Entry 8QXL (electron microscopy, 2.82 A resolution); this record covers chains C and D of the 4 polymer chains in the assembly.

[Chain C (and D)]
Protein: Deoxynucleoside triphosphate triphosphohydrolase SAMHD1
Organism: Homo sapiens
Notes: chain D of this document is another copy of the same molecule, construct and numbering; everything in this record applies to it too
UniProtKB: Q9Y3Z3 (SAMH1_HUMAN); numbering as in UniProt (aligned over 1-626)
Sequence (626 residues; numbered 1 to 626; the number before each row is that of its first residue):
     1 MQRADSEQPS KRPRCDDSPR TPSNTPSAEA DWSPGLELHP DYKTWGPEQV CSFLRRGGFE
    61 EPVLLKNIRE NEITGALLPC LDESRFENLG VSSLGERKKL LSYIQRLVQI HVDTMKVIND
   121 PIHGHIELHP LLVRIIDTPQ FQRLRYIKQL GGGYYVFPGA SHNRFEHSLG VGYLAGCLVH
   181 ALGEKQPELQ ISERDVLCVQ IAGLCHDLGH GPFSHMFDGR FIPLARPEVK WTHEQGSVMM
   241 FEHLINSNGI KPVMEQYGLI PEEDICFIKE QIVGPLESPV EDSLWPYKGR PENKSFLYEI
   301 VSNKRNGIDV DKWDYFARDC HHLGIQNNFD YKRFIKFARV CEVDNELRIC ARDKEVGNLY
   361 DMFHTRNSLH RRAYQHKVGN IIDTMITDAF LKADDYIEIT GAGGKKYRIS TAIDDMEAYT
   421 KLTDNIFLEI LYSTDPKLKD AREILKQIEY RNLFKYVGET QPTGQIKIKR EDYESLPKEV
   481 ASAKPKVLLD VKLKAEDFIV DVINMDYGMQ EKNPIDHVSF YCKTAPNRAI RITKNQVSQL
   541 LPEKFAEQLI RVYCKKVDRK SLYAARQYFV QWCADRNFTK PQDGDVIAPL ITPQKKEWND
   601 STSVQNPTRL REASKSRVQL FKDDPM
Unresolved in the structure: 1-113, 276-284, 579-626 (chain D: 1-113, 277-284, 579-626)
Cystine bridges: C341-C350
Bound ions: Fe ion: H206, D207
Ligand contacts:
  - triphosphate (3PO): H233, E234, S302, D309, K312, Y315
  - 2'-deoxycytidine (DCZ): L150, R164, H210, H215, K312, Y315, Y374, D383
  - 2'-deoxyadenosine 5'-triphosphate (DTP), molecule 1: V117, I118, N119, H125
  - 2'-deoxyadenosine 5'-triphosphate (DTP), molecule 2: V156, F157, I325, R372, H376, V378
  - 2'-deoxyadenosine 5'-triphosphate (DTP), molecule 3: R333, F337, R352, K354, N358, K523
  - GTP (guanosine-5'-triphosphate), molecule 1: K116, V117, I118, V133, I136, D137, Q142, R145, F165
  - GTP, molecule 2: Y155, V156, V378, R451, L453, K455
Swiss-Prot annotation at these positions:
  - active site: H233
  - binding site (GTP): K116, V117, D137, Q142, R145, R451, K455, K523
  - binding site (dATP): N119, Q149, V156, R164, H210, H215, K312, Y315, D319, R333, R352, K354, N358, R366, Q375, H376, K377, K523
  - binding site (dCTP): N119, Q149, V156, R164, H210, H215, K312, Y315, D319, R333, R352, K354, R366, R372, Q375, H376, K377, K523
  - binding site (dGTP): N119, Q149, L150, V156, R164, K312, Y315, D319, R333, R352, K354, N358, R366, Y374, Q375, H376, K377, K523
  - binding site (dTTP): N119, Q149, V156, R164, H210, H215, K312, Y315, D319, R333, R352, K354, Q375, H376, K377, K523
  - binding site (Mn(2+)): H167, H206, D207, D311
  - modified residue: M1 (N-acetylmethionine), S18 (Phosphoserine), T21 (Phosphothreonine), T25 (Phosphothreonine), S33 (Phosphoserine), S93 (Phosphoserine), T592 (Microbial infection: Phosphothreonine)
  - cross-link (Glycyl lysine isopeptide (Lys-Gly)): K467 (interchain with G-Cter in SUMO2), K469 (interchain with G-Cter in SUMO2), K492 (interchain with G-Cter in SUMO2), K622 (interchain with G-Cter in SUMO2)
What the authors report for this chain:
  - catalytic residues: H215
  - mutagenesis - R164A, H215A: abolished catalytic activity
  - mutagenesis - R366A (300-fold), Q375A (15 to 20-fold), Q375N (15 to 20-fold): decreased catalytic activity

[Interface between chain C and chain D]
Contacting residue pairs - 47 pairs, chain C then chain D:
  I118(C) - P158(D)  hydrophobic
  N119(C) - P158(D)
  N119(C) - L323(D)  hydrogen bond (side chain-backbone)
  D137(C) - Y450(D)
  D137(C) - R451(D)
  P139(C) - E449(D)
  P139(C) - Y450(D)
  Q142(C) - E449(D)
  R145(C) - Y154(D)  hydrogen bond (side chain-backbone)
  R145(C) - Y155(D)
  Y146(C) - Y155(D)  hydrogen bond
  Y146(C) - F427(D)
  Y154(C) - R145(D)  hydrogen bond (backbone-side chain)
  Y154(C) - N163(D)  hydrogen bond
  Y154(C) - E166(D)
  Y155(C) - R145(D)
  Y155(C) - Y146(D)  hydrogen bond
  P158(C) - I118(D)  hydrophobic
  P158(C) - N119(D)
  P158(C) - E166(D)
  G159(C) - P121(D)
  S161(C) - S161(D)  hydrogen bond (backbone-side chain)
  S161(C) - H162(D)
  S161(C) - E166(D)
  H162(C) - S161(D)
  N163(C) - Y154(D)  hydrogen bond
  E166(C) - P158(D)
  H321(C) - H321(D)  hydrogen bond
  H322(C) - P121(D)
  L323(C) - N119(D)  hydrogen bond (backbone-side chain)
  T400(C) - T434(D)
  K421(C) - Y432(D)
  T423(C) - L428(D)
  T423(C) - Y432(D)
  N425(C) - N425(D)  hydrogen bond
  N425(C) - L428(D)
  F427(C) - Y146(D)
  L428(C) - Y146(D)  hydrophobic
  L428(C) - N425(D)
  E429(C) - N425(D)
  Y432(C) - T420(D)
  Y432(C) - K421(D)
  Y432(C) - T423(D)
  Y432(C) - N425(D)
  E449(C) - Q142(D)
  Y450(C) - P139(D)
  R451(C) - D137(D)
Also at the interface, not in a pair above, chain C (36 interface residues in all): P121, R143, V156, F165, G324, T420, T434
Also at the interface, not in a pair above, chain D (33 interface residues in all): G159, N248, H322, G324, T400

[In short]
36 residues of chain C and 33 residues of chain D are in contact; the contacts include 11 hydrogen bonds.
Polar pairs include N119(C)-L323(D), R145(C)-Y154(D) and Y146(C)-Y155(D). From the paper: the catalytic
residue H215(C); R366A, Q375A and Q375N of chain C reduce catalytic activity; 5 substitutions were tested in
all.
Both chains are Deoxynucleoside triphosphate triphosphohydrolase SAMHD1 (Homo sapiens). Entry 8QXL (Cryo-EM
structure of tetrameric human SAMHD1 State II - Hemi-relaxed) was determined by electron microscopy together
with 8QXJ, 8QXK, 8QXM, 8QXN and 8QXO from the same study.
